7LCE - chains B and D of the 4 polymer chains in the assembly; structure by X-ray diffraction, 2.58 A resolution.

== Chain B (and D) ==
Name: D-glucosaminate-6-phosphate ammonia lyase
From: Salmonella typhimurium
Notes: EC 2.9.1.1; chain D of this document is another copy of the same molecule, construct and numbering; everything in this record applies to it too
UniProtKB: A0A0D6I3R5 (A0A0D6I3R5_SALTM); residue numbers follow UniProt; this construct covers 1-369
Chain sequence (369 residues; row label = number of the first residue in the row):
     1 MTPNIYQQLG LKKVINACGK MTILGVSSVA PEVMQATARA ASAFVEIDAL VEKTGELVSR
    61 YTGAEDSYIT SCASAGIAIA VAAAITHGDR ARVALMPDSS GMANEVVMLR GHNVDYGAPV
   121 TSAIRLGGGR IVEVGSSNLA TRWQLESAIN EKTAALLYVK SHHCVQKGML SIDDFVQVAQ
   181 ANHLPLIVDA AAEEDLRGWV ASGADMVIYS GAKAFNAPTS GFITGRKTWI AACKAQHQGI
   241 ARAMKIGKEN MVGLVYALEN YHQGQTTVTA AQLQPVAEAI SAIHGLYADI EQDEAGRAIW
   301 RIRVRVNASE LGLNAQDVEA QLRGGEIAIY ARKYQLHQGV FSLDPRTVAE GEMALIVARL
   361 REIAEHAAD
Modified positions: Lys213 ((2S)-2-amino-6-[[3-hydroxy-2-methyl-5-(phosphonooxymethyl)pyridin-4-yl]methylideneamino]hexanoic acid; LLP)

== Chain B / chain D interface ==
Pairs across the interface - 28 pairs, chain B then chain D:
  Arg110(B) - Asn113(D)
  Arg110(B) - Glu133(D)  salt bridge
  Arg110(B) - Ser137(D)
  Gly111(B) - Ser137(D)  hydrogen bond (backbone-side chain)
  Asn113(B) - Arg110(D)
  Asn113(B) - Ser136(D)
  Asn113(B) - Ser137(D)  hydrogen bond (backbone-side chain)
  Val114(B) - Ser136(D)
  Val114(B) - Ser137(D)
  Val114(B) - Asn138(D)
  Asp115(B) - Ser136(D)
  Asp115(B) - Asn138(D)  hydrogen bond (backbone-side chain)
  Asp115(B) - Leu139(D)
  Glu133(B) - Arg110(D)  salt bridge
  Glu133(B) - Glu133(D)
  Ser136(B) - Asn113(D)
  Ser136(B) - Val114(D)
  Ser136(B) - Asp115(D)
  Ser137(B) - Arg110(D)
  Ser137(B) - Gly111(D)  hydrogen bond (side chain-backbone)
  Ser137(B) - Asn113(D)  hydrogen bond (side chain-backbone)
  Ser137(B) - Val114(D)
  Asn138(B) - Val114(D)
  Asn138(B) - Asp115(D)  hydrogen bond (side chain-backbone)
  Asn138(B) - His163(D)  hydrogen bond
  His163(B) - Asn138(D)
  Lys167(B) - Tyr334(D)
  Lys167(B) - His337(D)
Other interface residues (no listed pair), chain B (14 interface residues in all): His112, Leu139, Val165
Other interface residues (no listed pair), chain D (14 interface residues in all): His112

== Summary ==
Chain B and chain D each contribute 14 residues to their interface, with 7 hydrogen bonds and 2 salt bridges.
Polar contacts include Arg110(B)-Glu133(D), Gly111(B)-Ser137(D) and Asn113(B)-Ser137(D).
Both chains are D-glucosaminate-6-phosphate ammonia lyase (Salmonella typhimurium). Entry 7LCE (Structure of
D-Glucosaminate-6-phosphate Ammonia-lyase) was determined by X-ray diffraction together with 7LC0 from the
same study.
